4AUB - chains B and H of the 8 polymer chains in the assembly; structure by X-ray diffraction, 2.05 A resolution.

== Chain B (and H) ==
Molecule: Aldo-keto reductase AKR14A1
From: Escherichia coli K-12
Notes: chain H of this document is another copy of the same molecule, construct and numbering; everything in this record applies to it too
Reference sequence: Q46851 (YGHZ_ECOLI); numbering as in UniProt (aligned over 1-346)
Sequence (366 residues; row label = number of the first residue in the row; numbers below 1 keep their minus sign (Met-19 is residue -19)):
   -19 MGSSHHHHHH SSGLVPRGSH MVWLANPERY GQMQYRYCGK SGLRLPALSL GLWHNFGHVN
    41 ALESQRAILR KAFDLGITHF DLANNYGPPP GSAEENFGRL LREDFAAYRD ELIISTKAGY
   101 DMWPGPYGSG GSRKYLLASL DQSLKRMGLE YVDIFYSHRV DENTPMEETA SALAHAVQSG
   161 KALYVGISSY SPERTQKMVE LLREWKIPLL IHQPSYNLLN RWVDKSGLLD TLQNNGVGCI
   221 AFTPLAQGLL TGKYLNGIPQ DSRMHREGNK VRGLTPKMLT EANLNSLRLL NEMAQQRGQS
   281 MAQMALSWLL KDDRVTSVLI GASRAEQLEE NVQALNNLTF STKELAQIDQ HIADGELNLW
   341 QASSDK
Not modelled in the structure: -19 to 2, 247-255 (chain H: -19 to 2, 232-269, 326-334)
Differences from the reference sequence: expression tag (-19 to 0)
Ligand contacts:
  - citrate anion (FLC): Trp33, Asn65, Tyr66, Tyr100, His138, Trp340
  - NADP (NAP; NADP nicotinamide-adenine-dinucleotide phosphate): Gly31, Leu32, Trp33, His34, Asn35, Asp61, Tyr66, Lys97, Tyr100, His138, Ser168, Ser169, Gln193, Phe222, Thr223, Pro224, Leu225, Ala226, Gln227, Gly228, Thr231, Lys233, Tyr234, Ser242, Arg243, Arg246, Ala282, Leu299, Ile300, Gly301, Ala302, Ser303, Arg304, Gln307, Glu310, Asn311, Trp340

== Chain B / chain H interface ==
Contacting residue pairs (20; chain B residue first):
  His38(B) with Ala41(H); Leu42(H), hydrogen bond (backbone-backbone); Glu43(H), hydrogen bond (backbone-backbone); Arg46(H)
  Val39(B) with Ala41(H); Glu43(H)
  Ala41(B) with His38(H); Val39(H)
  Leu42(B) with His38(H), hydrogen bond (backbone-backbone); Arg79(H)
  Glu43(B) with His38(H), hydrogen bond (backbone-backbone); Val39(H); Pro69(H)
  Arg46(B) with His38(H)
  Pro69(B) with Glu43(H)
  Glu75(B) with Glu83(H)
  Asn76(B) with Arg79(H)
  Arg79(B) with Glu75(H), salt bridge; Arg79(H)
  Glu83(B) with Glu75(H)
Also at the interface, not in a pair above, chain B (12 interface residues in all): Asn40
Also at the interface, not in a pair above, chain H (11 interface residues in all): Asn40

== Summary ==
12 residues of chain B and 11 residues of chain H are in contact; the contacts include 4 hydrogen bonds and 1
salt bridge. Polar contacts include Arg79(B)-Glu75(H), His38(B)-Leu42(H) and His38(B)-Glu43(H). Chain B binds
NADP and citrate anion.
Chain B and chain H are both Aldo-keto reductase AKR14A1 (Escherichia coli K-12); the structure, the complex
Structure of the bacterial aldo-keto reductase AKR14A1 with NADP and citrate, was determined by X-ray
diffraction (same publication as 4AST).
